PDB entry 7TMO | electron microscopy, 3.30 A resolution | chains D and E of the 15 polymer chains in the assembly

[Chain D]
Name: Vacuolar proton pump subunit B
Source organism: Saccharomyces cerevisiae
UniProt: A0A6A5Q585 (A0A6A5Q585_YEASX); residue numbers follow UniProt; this construct covers 1-517
Amino-acid sequence (517 residues; row label = number of the first residue in the row):
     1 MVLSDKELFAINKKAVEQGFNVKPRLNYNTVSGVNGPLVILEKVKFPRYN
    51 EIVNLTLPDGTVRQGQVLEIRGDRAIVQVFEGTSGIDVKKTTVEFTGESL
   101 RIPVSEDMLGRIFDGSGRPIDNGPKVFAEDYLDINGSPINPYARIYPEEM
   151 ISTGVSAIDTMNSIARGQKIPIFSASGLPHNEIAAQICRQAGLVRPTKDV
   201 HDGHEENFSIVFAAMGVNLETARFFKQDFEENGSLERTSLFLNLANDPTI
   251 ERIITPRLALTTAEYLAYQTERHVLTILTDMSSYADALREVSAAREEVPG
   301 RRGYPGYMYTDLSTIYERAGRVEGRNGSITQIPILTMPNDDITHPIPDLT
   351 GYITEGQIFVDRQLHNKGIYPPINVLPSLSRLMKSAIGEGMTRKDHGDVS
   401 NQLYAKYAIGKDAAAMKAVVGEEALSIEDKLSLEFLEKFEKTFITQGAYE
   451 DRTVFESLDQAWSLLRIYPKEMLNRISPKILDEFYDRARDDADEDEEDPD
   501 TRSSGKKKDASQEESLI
Unresolved in the structure: 1-14, 195-206, 486-517

[Chain E]
Name: H(+)-transporting two-sector ATPase
Source organism: Saccharomyces cerevisiae
Notes: EC 7.1.2.2
UniProt: A0A6L0YX77 (A0A6L0YX77_YEASX); residues 0-616 here correspond to UniProt positions 1-617 (UniProt number = residue number + 1)
Amino-acid sequence (639 residues; numbered 0 to 638; the number before each row is that of its first residue; numbering starts at 0):
     0 MAGAIENARKEIKRISLEDHAESEYGAIYSVSGPVVIAENMIGCAMYELV
    50 KVGHDNLVGEVIRIDGDKATIQVYEETAGLTVGDPVLRTGKPLSVELGPG
   100 LMETIYDGIQRPLKAIKEESQSIYIPRGIDTPALDRTIKWQFTPGKFQVG
   150 DHISGGDIYGSVFENSLISSHKILLPPRSRGTITWIAPAGEYTLDEKILE
   200 VEFDGKKSDFTLYHTWPVRVPRPVTEKLSADYPLLTGQRVLDALFPCVQG
   250 GTTCIPGAFGCGKTVISQSLSKYSNSDAIIYVGCGERGNEMAEVLMEFPE
   300 LYTEMSGTKEPIMKRTTLVANTSNMPVAAREASIYTGITLAEYFRDQGKN
   350 VSMIADSSSRWAEALREISGRLGEMPADQGFPAYLGAKLASFYERAGKAV
   400 ALGSPDRTGSVSIVAAVSPAGGDFSDPVTTATLGITQVFWGLDKKLAQRK
   450 HFPSINTSVSYSKYTNVLNKFYDSNYPEFPVLRDRMKEILSNAEELEQVV
   500 QLVGKSALSDSDKITLDVATLIKEDFLQQNGYSTYDAFCPIWKTFDMMRA
   550 FISYHDEAQKAVANGANWSKLADSTGDVKHAVSSSKFFEPSRGEKEVHGE
   600 FEKLLSTMQERFAESTDDYKDHDGDYKDHDIDYKDDDDK
Unresolved in the structure: 0-23, 614-638
Sequence notes: expression tag (617-638)
Ion coordination: Mg2+: T263 (together with ADP)
Ligand contacts: ADP (adenosine-5'-diphosphate): Q237, A257, F258, G259, C260, G261, K262, T263, V264, R286, F451, P452, Q528, N529, G530, Y531

[How chain D and chain E interact]
Pairs across the interface (55; chain D residue first):
  S32(D) - I63(E)
  S32(D) - G65(E)  hydrogen bond (backbone-backbone)
  G33(D) - I63(E)
  V34(D) - M45(E)
  V34(D) - R62(E)
  V34(D) - I63(E)  hydrogen bond (backbone-backbone)
  N35(D) - R62(E)
  G36(D) - M45(E)
  T83(D) - M45(E)
  S84(D) - Y46(E)
  G85(D) - A44(E)
  G85(D) - M45(E)
  I86(D) - C43(E)
  I86(D) - A44(E)
  I86(D) - M45(E)  hydrogen bond (backbone-backbone)
  D87(D) - C43(E)
  V88(D) - C43(E)
  V88(D) - I63(E)  hydrophobic
  K89(D) - G42(E)
  S176(D) - L432(E)
  S176(D) - Y460(E)
  G177(D) - Y460(E)
  N218(D) - I434(E)
  N218(D) - Q436(E)
  T221(D) - Q436(E)
  R223(D) - K226(E)  hydrogen bond (side chain-backbone)
  R223(D) - L227(E)
  A245(D) - A389(E)
  N246(D) - E393(E)
  T249(D) - A386(E)
  R289(D) - A376(E)
  R289(D) - D377(E)
  E290(D) - A382(E)
  E290(D) - Y383(E)
  A293(D) - A382(E)  hydrophobic
  E296(D) - M374(E)
  E297(D) - M374(E)
  P299(D) - P375(E)
  P299(D) - A376(E)
  G303(D) - A376(E)
  P338(D) - T429(E)
  R362(D) - V458(E)
  R362(D) - Y460(E)
  N366(D) - S457(E)
  N366(D) - K486(E)
  K367(D) - S490(E)
  A415(D) - V498(E)
  A418(D) - L495(E)  hydrophobic
  A418(D) - V498(E)  hydrophobic
  A418(D) - S505(E)
  A418(D) - L507(E)
  V419(D) - V498(E)  hydrophobic
  V419(D) - V502(E)  hydrophobic
  V419(D) - S505(E)
  G421(D) - A506(E)
Interface residues without a listed pair, chain D (38 interface residues in all): L178, L219, E220
Interface residues without a listed pair, chain E (42 interface residues in all): I61, D64, S228, E373, S390, K462, E487, N491

[Overview]
The interface between chain D and chain E involves 38 residues on one side and 42 on the other, with 4
hydrogen bonds. Polar pairs include R223(D)-K226(E), S32(D)-G65(E) and V34(D)-I63(E). Chain E binds ADP.
Here chain D is Vacuolar proton pump subunit B and chain E is H(+)-transporting two-sector ATPase, both from
Saccharomyces cerevisiae. Entry 7TMO (V1 complex lacking subunit C from Saccharomyces cerevisiae, State 1) was
determined by electron microscopy together with 7TMM, 7TMP, 7TMQ, 7TMR, 7TMS and 7TMT from the same study.
